7Z1O - chains A and T of the 20 polymer chains in the assembly; structure by electron microscopy, 2.70 A resolution.

[Chain A]
Name: DNA-directed RNA polymerase III subunit RPC1
From: Saccharomyces cerevisiae W303
Notes: EC 2.7.7.6
UniProt: P04051 (RPC1_YEAST); numbering as in UniProt (aligned over 1-1460)
Amino-acid sequence (1460 residues; numbered 1 to 1460; the number before each row is that of its first residue):
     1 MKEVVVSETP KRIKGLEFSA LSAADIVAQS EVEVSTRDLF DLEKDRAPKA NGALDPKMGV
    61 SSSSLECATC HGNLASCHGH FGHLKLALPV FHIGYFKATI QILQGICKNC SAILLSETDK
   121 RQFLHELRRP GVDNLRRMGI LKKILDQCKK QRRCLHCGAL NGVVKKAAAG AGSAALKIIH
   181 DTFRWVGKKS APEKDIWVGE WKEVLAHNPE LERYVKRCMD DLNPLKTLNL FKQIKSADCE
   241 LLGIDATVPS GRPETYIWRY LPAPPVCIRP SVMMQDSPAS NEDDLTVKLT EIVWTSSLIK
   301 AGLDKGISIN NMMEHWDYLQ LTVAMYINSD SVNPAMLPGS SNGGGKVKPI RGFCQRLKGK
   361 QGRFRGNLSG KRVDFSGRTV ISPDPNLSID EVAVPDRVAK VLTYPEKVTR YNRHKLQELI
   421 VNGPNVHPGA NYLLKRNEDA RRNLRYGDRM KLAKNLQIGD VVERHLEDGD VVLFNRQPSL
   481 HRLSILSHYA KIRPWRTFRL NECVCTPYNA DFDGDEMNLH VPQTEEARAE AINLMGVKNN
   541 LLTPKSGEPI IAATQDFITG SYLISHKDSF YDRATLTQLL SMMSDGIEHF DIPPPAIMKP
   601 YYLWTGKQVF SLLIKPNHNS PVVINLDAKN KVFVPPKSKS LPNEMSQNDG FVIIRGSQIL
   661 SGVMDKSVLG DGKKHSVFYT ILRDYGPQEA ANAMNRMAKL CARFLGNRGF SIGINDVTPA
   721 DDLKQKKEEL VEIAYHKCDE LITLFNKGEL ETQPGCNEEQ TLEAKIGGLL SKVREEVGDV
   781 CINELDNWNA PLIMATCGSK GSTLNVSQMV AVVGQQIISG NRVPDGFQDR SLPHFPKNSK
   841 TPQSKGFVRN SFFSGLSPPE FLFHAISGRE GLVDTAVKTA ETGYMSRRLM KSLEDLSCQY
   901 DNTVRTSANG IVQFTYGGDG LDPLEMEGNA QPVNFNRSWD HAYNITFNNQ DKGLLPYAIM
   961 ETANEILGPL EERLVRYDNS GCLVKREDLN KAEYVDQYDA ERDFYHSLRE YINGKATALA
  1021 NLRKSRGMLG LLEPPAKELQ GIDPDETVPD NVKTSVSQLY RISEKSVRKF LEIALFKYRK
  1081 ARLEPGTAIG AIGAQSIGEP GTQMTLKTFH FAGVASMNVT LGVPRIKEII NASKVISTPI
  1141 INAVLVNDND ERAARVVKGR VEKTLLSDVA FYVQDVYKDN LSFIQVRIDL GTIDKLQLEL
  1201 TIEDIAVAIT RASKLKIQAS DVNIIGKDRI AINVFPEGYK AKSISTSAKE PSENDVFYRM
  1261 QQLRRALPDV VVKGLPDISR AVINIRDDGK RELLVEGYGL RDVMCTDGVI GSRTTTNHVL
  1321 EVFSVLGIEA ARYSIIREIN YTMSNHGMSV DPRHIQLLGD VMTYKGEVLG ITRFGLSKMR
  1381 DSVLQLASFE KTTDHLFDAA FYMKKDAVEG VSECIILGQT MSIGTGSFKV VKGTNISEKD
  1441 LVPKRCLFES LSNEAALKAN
Disordered / not traced: 341-346, 1237-1252, 1459-1460
UniProt features mapped onto this chain:
  - region: Pro-858 to Glu-870 (Bridging helix)
  - binding site (Zn(2+)): Cys-67, Cys-70, Cys-77, His-80, Cys-107, Cys-110, Cys-154
  - binding site (Mg(2+)): Asp-511, Asp-513, Asp-515
  - mutagenesis: Thr-506 (T506I: Temperature-sensitive), Asn-509 (N509Y: Temperature-sensitive), Asn-518 (N518Q: Temperature-sensitive)
Metal / ion sites: Zn2+ site 1: Cys-67, Cys-70, Cys-77, His-80; Zn2+ site 2: Cys-107, Cys-110, Cys-154, Cys-157; Mg2+: Asp-511, Asp-513 (shared with 2 residues of chain R)
Residues lining bound ligands: chapso (1N7): Lys-1134, Val-1135, Asp-1277, Tyr-1298, His-1318, Leu-1320, Glu-1321, Ser-1324

[Chain T]
Molecule: T-DNA
Sequence (44 nucleotides; each row starts with the number of its first residue):
     1 CAAAATTTTC GGAAGGCATG CTCTGTGGCT TTGCTAAGAG ATTC
Disordered / not traced: 30-44

[Chain A / chain T interface]
Contacting residue pairs - 28 pairs, chain A then chain T:
  Lys-150(A) with DT7(T), phosphate contact; DT8(T), salt bridge to the phosphate
  Arg-152(A) with DT6(T), salt bridge to the phosphate; DT7(T), salt bridge to the phosphate
  Ala-169(A) with DG15(T), phosphate contact
  Gly-170(A) with DG15(T), phosphate contact
  Trp-185(A) with DT7(T), base contact
  Gly-187(A) with DA5(T), phosphate contact
  Lys-188(A) with DA4(T), salt bridge to the phosphate; DA5(T), hydrogen bond to the phosphate
  Lys-189(A) with DA5(T), phosphate contact
  Lys-360(A) with DT19(T), salt bridge to the phosphate; DG20(T), phosphate contact
  Arg-365(A) with DA18(T), salt bridge to the phosphate; DG20(T), salt bridge to the phosphate
  Arg-372(A) with DT22(T), salt bridge to the phosphate
  Arg-378(A) with DT22(T), sugar contact
  Gln-477(A) with DC21(T), sugar contact
  Pro-478(A) with DG20(T), base contact
  Thr-879(A) with DT19(T), hydrogen bond to the base
  Ala-880(A) with DT19(T), sugar contact
  Gly-883(A) with DT19(T), sugar contact
  Tyr-884(A) with DA18(T), sugar contact
  Arg-887(A) with DA18(T), salt bridge to the phosphate
  Arg-1373(A) with DG16(T), hydrogen bond to the sugar; DC17(T), sugar contact
  Glu-1390(A) with DC17(T), phosphate contact
  Lys-1391(A) with DC17(T), hydrogen bond to the phosphate
Other interface residues (no listed pair), chain A (24 interface residues in all): Gln-275, Ala-876
Other interface residues (no listed pair), chain T (15 interface residues in all): DA14, DC29

[Overview]
Chain A and chain T form an interface of 24 and 15 residues respectively; the contacts include 4 hydrogen
bonds and 9 salt bridges. Among the polar pairs are Thr-879(A)/DT19(T), Arg-1373(A)/DG16(T) and
Lys-188(A)/DA5(T). Chain A binds chapso.
Here chain A is DNA-directed RNA polymerase III subunit RPC1 (Saccharomyces cerevisiae W303) and chain T is
T-DNA. Entry 7Z1O (Structure of yeast RNA Polymerase III PTC + NTPs) was determined by electron microscopy,
deposited together with 7Z1L, 7Z1M and 7Z1N.
